Entry 3TT7 (X-ray diffraction, 2.56 A resolution); this record covers chains B and C of the 7 polymer chains in the assembly.

[Chain B (and C)]
Molecule: ATP-dependent Clp protease proteolytic subunit
Organism: Bacillus subtilis
Notes: EC 3.4.21.92; chain C of this document is another copy of the same molecule, construct and numbering; everything in this record applies to it too
UniProt: P80244 (CLPP_BACSU); residues 0-196 here correspond to UniProt positions 1-197 (UniProt number = residue number + 1)
Amino-acid sequence (197 residues; each row starts with the number of its first residue; numbering starts at 0):
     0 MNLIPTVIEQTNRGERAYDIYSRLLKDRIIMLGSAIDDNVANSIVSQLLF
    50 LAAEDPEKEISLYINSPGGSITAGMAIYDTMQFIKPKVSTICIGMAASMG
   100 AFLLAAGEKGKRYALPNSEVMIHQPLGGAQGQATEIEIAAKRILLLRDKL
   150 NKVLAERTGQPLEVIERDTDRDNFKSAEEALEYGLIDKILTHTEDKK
Not modelled in the structure: 0-2, 8-15, 191-196
Covalent attachments: diisopropyl phosphonate (DFP) linked to Ser97
Residues lining bound ligands: diisopropyl phosphonate (DFP): Gly67, Gly68, Ile70, Met98, His122, Gln123, Pro124, Leu125, Leu149
UniProt features mapped onto this chain:
  - active site: Ser97 (Nucleophile), His122

[Interface between chain B and chain C]
Residue-residue contacts (46; chain B residue first):
  Tyr17(B) with Ile7(C)
  Asp18(B) with Thr5(C)
  Ser21(B) with Thr5(C)
  Leu24(B) with Val6(C), hydrophobic
  Asp37(B) with Gly32(C); Asn64(C)
  Asn41(B) with Tyr20(C); Met30(C); Gly32(C)
  Ser42(B) with Pro4(C); Tyr20(C), hydrogen bond (backbone-side chain)
  Val44(B) with Met30(C), hydrophobic
  Ser45(B) with Ile19(C); Tyr20(C); Leu23(C); Met30(C)
  Gln46(B) with Pro4(C)
  Leu48(B) with Tyr62(C)
  Phe49(B) with Val6(C), hydrophobic; Ile19(C), hydrophobic; Arg22(C); Leu23(C), hydrophobic
  Glu53(B) with Arg22(C), salt bridge
  Thr71(B) with Gly93(C); Glu118(C)
  Met74(B) with Asn116(C)
  Ala75(B) with Ile92(C); Gly93(C)
  Tyr77(B) with Asn116(C)
  Asp78(B) with Leu114(C); Pro115(C); Asn116(C), hydrogen bond (side chain-backbone); Ser117(C)
  Thr79(B) with Ile92(C)
  Phe82(B) with Leu189(C), hydrophobic; Thr190(C)
  Gln131(B) with Arg170(C), hydrogen bond
  Thr133(B) with Arg170(C)
  Glu134(B) with Arg170(C), salt bridge
  Ile137(B) with Arg170(C); Asp171(C)
  Arg141(B) with Met94(C); Glu118(C), salt bridge; Phe173(C)
  Leu145(B) with Glu118(C)
  Lys148(B) with Asn116(C), hydrogen bond (side chain-backbone)
Other interface residues (no listed pair), chain B (31 interface residues in all): Asn38, Ala52, Ala72, Val152
Other interface residues (no listed pair), chain C (28 interface residues in all): Asp26, Leu31, Pro66

[In short]
31 residues of chain B and 28 residues of chain C are in contact; the contacts include 4 hydrogen bonds and 3
salt bridges. Among the polar pairs are Glu53(B)-Arg22(C), Glu134(B)-Arg170(C) and Arg141(B)-Glu118(C).
Diisopropyl phosphonate is covalently linked to Ser97(B).
Chain B and chain C are both ATP-dependent Clp protease proteolytic subunit (Bacillus subtilis); the
structure, Structure of ClpP from Bacillus subtilis in complex with DFP, was determined by X-ray diffraction
together with 3TT6 from the same study.
